PDB entry 8WA0 | electron microscopy, 2.70 A resolution | chains B and R of the 22 polymer chains in the assembly

[Chain B]
Molecule: DNA-directed RNA polymerase subunit beta
Source organism: Nicotiana tabacum
Reference sequence: P06271 (RPOB_TOBAC); residue numbers follow UniProt; this construct covers 1-1070
Chain sequence (1070 residues; each row starts with the number of its first residue):
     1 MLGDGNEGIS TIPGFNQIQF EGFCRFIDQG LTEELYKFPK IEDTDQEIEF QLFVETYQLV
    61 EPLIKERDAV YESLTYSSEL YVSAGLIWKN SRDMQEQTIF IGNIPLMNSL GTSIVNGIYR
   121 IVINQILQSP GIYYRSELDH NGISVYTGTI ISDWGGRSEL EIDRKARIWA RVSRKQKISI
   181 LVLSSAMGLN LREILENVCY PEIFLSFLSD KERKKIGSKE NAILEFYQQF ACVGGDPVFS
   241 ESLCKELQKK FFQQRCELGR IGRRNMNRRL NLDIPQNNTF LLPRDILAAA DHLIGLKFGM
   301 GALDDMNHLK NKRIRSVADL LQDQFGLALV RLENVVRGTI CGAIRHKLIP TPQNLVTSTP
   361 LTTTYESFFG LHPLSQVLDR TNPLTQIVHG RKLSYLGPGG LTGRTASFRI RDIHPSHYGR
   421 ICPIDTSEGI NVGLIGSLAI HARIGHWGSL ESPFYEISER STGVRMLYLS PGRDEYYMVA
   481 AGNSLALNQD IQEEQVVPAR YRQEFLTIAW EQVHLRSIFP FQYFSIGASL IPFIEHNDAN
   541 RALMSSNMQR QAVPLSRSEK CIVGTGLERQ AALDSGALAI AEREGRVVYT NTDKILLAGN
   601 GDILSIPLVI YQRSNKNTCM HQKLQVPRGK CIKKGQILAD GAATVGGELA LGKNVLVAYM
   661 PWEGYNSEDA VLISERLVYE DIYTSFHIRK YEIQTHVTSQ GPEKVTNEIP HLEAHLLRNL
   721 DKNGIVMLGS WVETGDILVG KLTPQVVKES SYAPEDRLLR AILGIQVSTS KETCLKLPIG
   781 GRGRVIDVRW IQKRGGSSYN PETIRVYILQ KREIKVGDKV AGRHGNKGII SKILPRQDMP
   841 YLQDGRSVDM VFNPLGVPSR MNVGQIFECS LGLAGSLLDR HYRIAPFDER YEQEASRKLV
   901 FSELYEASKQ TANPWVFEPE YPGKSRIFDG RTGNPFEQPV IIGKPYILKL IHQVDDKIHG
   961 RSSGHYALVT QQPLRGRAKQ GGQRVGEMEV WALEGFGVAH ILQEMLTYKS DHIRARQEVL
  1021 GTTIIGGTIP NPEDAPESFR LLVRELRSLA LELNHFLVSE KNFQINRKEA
Not modelled in the structure: 1-5, 209-250, 696-713, 741-771, 1070
Metal / ion sites: Zn2+: Glu535, His536, Asp888, Glu889, Ser896

[Chain R]
Molecule: 48-nt DNA strand
Sequence (48 nucleotides; numbered -20 to 27; the number before each row is that of its first residue; numbers below 1 keep their minus sign (DC-20 is residue -20)):
   -20 CACTCTACCG ATAAGCAGAA TTACCTCTCG ATCCTGTGCT AGACACGC
Not modelled in the structure: -20 to -1, 10-27

[Chain B / chain R interface]
Contacting residue pairs (10; chain B residue first):
  Ile118(B) with DT7(R), sugar contact; DC8(R), phosphate contact
  Arg120(B) with DT7(R), hydrogen bond to the phosphate; DC8(R), salt bridge to the phosphate
  Glu366(B) with DG9(R), phosphate contact
  Gly370(B) with DC8(R), sugar contact
  Leu371(B) with DC8(R), phosphate contact
  Arg975(B) with DC3(R), salt bridge to the phosphate
  Arg977(B) with DC4(R), hydrogen bond to the phosphate
  Arg984(B) with DA2(R), salt bridge to the phosphate
Other interface residues (no listed pair), chain B (12 interface residues in all): Ser367, Gly976, Gln983, Met988
Other interface residues (no listed pair), chain R (7 interface residues in all): DT1

[Summary]
12 residues of chain B and 7 residues of chain R are in contact, with 2 hydrogen bonds and 3 salt bridges.
Polar contacts include Arg120(B)-DT7(R), Arg977(B)-DC4(R) and Arg120(B)-DC8(R). Glu535(B), His536(B),
Asp888(B), Glu889(B) and Ser896(B) form the Zn2+ site.
Chain B is DNA-directed RNA polymerase subunit beta (Nicotiana tabacum) and chain R is a 48-nt DNA strand; the
structure, The cryo-EM structure of the Nicotiana tabacum PEP-PAP-TEC1, was determined by electron microscopy,
deposited together with 8W9Z and 8WA1.
